PDB entry 7PIL | electron microscopy, 2.50 A resolution | chains H and L of the 33 polymer chains in the assembly

Chain H:
Molecule: Reaction center protein H chain
Organism: Rhodobacter sphaeroides (strain ATCC 17023 / DSM 158 / JCM 6121 / NBRC 12203 / NCIMB 8253 / ATH 2.4.1.)
UniProtKB: Q3J170 (RCEH_RHOS4); residue numbers follow UniProt; this construct covers 1-246
Amino-acid sequence (246 residues; each row starts with the number of its first residue):
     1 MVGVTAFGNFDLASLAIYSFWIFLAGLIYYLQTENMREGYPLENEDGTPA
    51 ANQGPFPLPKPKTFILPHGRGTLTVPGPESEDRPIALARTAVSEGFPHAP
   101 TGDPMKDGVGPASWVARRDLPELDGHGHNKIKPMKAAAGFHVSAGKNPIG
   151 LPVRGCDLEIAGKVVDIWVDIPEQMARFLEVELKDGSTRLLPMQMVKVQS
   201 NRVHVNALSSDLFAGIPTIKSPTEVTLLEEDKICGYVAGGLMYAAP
Residues lining bound ligands:
  - 1,2-Distearoyl-sn-glycerophosphoethanolamine (3PE), molecule 1: Asn9, Ile17, Tyr18, Trp21, Leu24
  - 1,2-Distearoyl-sn-glycerophosphoethanolamine (3PE), molecule 2: Trp21, Leu24, Ala25, Ile28, Gln32, Met36, Tyr40, Gln53, Gly54, Pro55, Phe56
  - 1,2-Distearoyl-sn-glycerophosphoethanolamine (3PE), molecule 3: Ala25, Gly26, Tyr29, Leu42, Asn52, Gly54, Pro55
  - tetramyristoyl-cardiolipin (CD4; (2R,5R,11R,14R)-5,8,11-trihydroxy-5,11-dioxido-17-oxo-2,14-bis(tetradecanoyloxy)-4,6,10,12,16-pentaoxa-5,11-diphosphatriacont-1-yl tetradecanoate): Ala16, Ser19, Phe20, Ile22, Phe23, Gly26, Leu27, Tyr30

Chain L:
Molecule: Reaction center protein L chain
Organism: Rhodobacter sphaeroides (strain ATCC 17023 / DSM 158 / JCM 6121 / NBRC 12203 / NCIMB 8253 / ATH 2.4.1.)
UniProtKB: Q3J1A5 (RCEL_RHOS4); residues 1-281 here correspond to UniProt positions 2-282 (UniProt number = residue number + 1)
Amino-acid sequence (281 residues; numbered 1 to 281; the number before each row is that of its first residue):
     1 ALLSFERKYRVPGGTLVGGNLFDFWVGPFYVGFFGVATFFFAALGIILIA
    51 WSAVLQGTWNPQLISVYPPALEYGLGGAPLAKGGLWQIITICATGAFVSW
   101 ALREVEICRKLGIGYHIPFAFAFAILAYLTLVLFRPVMMGAWGYAFPYGI
   151 WTHLDWVSNTGYTYGNFHYNPAHMIAISFFFTNALALALHGALVLSAANP
   201 EKGKEMRTPDHEDTFFRDLVGYSIGTLGIHRLGLLLSLSAVFFSALCMII
   251 TGTIWFDQWVDWWQWWVKLPWWANIPGGING
Bound ions: Fe ion: His190, His230 (shared with 3 residues of chain M)
Residues lining bound ligands:
  - 1,2-Distearoyl-sn-glycerophosphoethanolamine (3PE), molecule 1: Val26, Gly27, Phe39, Ala43
  - 1,2-Distearoyl-sn-glycerophosphoethanolamine (3PE), molecule 2: Gly27, Pro28, Phe29
  - 1,2-Distearoyl-sn-glycerophosphoethanolamine (3PE), molecule 3: Pro61, Gln62, Ile150, Trp151
  - bacteriochlorophyll a (BCL), molecule 1: Ile46, Ile49, Phe97, Tyr128, Leu131, Phe146, Ile150, Trp151, His153, Leu154, Trp156, Val157
  - bacteriochlorophyll a (BCL), molecule 2: Phe97, Phe121, Ala124, Ile125, Ala127, Tyr128, Leu131, Trp156, Val157, Ser158, Thr160, Gly161, Tyr162, Asn166, Phe167, His168, His173, Ala176, Ile177, Phe180, Phe181, Val241, Ser244, Ala245, Cys247, Met248
  - bacteriochlorophyll a (BCL), molecule 3: Val157, Tyr162, His168, Phe181
  - bacteriochlorophyll a (BCL), molecule 4: His168, Met174, Ile177, Ser178, Phe181, Thr182, Leu185
  - bacteriopheophytin a (BPH), molecule 1: Thr38, Phe41, Ala42, Gly45, Ile46, Ile49, Ile89, Cys92, Ala93, Ala96, Phe97, Trp100, Glu104, Ile117, Ala120, Phe121, Phe123, Ala124, Tyr128, Phe146, Tyr148, Gly149, Ile150, His153, Phe180, Ser237, Leu238, Val241
  - bacteriopheophytin a (BPH), molecule 2: Phe181, Ala184, Leu185, Ala188, Leu189, Phe216, Leu219, Val220
  - ubiquinone-10 (U10), molecule 1: Phe24, Val26, Phe29, Tyr30, Val31, Gly35, Val36, Phe39, Trp100, Arg103
  - ubiquinone-10 (U10), molecule 2: Met174, Ile175, Ser178, Phe179, Thr182, Leu185, Ala186, Leu189, His190, Leu193, Val194, Glu212, Asp213, Phe216, Val220, Tyr222, Ser223, Ile224, Gly225, Thr226, Ile229, Leu232, Leu236, Trp262, Trp263
  - ubiquinone-1 (UQ1): Trp262, Trp263, Trp265, Trp266

Chain H / chain L interface:
Pairs across the interface - 66 pairs, chain H then chain L:
  Gly39(H) with Leu3(L); Ser4(L), hydrogen bond (backbone-backbone); Phe5(L)
  Leu42(H) with Ala1(L), hydrophobic; Leu2(L); Leu3(L), hydrophobic
  Glu43(H) with Ala1(L); Leu2(L), hydrogen bond (backbone-backbone); Ser4(L)
  Glu45(H) with Leu2(L); Arg7(L)
  Ala50(H) with Ala1(L), hydrophobic
  Asn52(H) with Ala1(L)
  Lys62(H) with Asn199(L), hydrogen bond
  Phe64(H) with Ala198(L); Met206(L), hydrophobic
  Ile65(H) with Gly203(L); Glu205(L); Met206(L), hydrogen bond (backbone-backbone)
  Leu66(H) with Glu205(L); Met206(L), hydrophobic
  Pro67(H) with Glu205(L); Met206(L)
  His68(H) with Glu205(L)
  Glu79(H) with Ser4(L)
  Glu81(H) with Ser4(L); Phe5(L); Lys8(L), salt bridge
  Ile85(H) with Arg7(L); Lys8(L)
  Leu87(H) with Arg7(L), hydrogen bond (backbone-side chain); Lys8(L); Val11(L), hydrophobic
  Gly95(H) with Phe24(L); Trp25(L), hydrogen bond (backbone-backbone)
  Pro97(H) with Arg10(L); Val11(L); Pro12(L); Asp23(L); Trp25(L)
  His98(H) with Arg7(L), hydrogen bond; Arg10(L), hydrogen bond (backbone-backbone); Val11(L); Pro12(L)
  Ala99(H) with Pro12(L)
  Val109(H) with Lys8(L)
  Gly110(H) with Lys8(L), hydrogen bond (backbone-backbone); Tyr9(L); Val11(L)
  Pro111(H) with Val11(L); Lys110(L); Leu111(L); Gly112(L)
  Ser113(H) with Lys8(L); Tyr9(L)
  Asp124(H) with Asp210(L)
  Gly125(H) with Thr208(L); Asp210(L), hydrogen bond (backbone-side chain)
  Pro172(H) with Asp210(L)
  Glu173(H) with Thr226(L), hydrogen bond
  Met242(H) with Pro12(L); Gly13(L); Gly14(L); Arg109(L); Lys110(L)
  Tyr243(H) with Val11(L)
Also at the interface, not in a pair above, chain H (41 interface residues in all): Tyr40, Pro41, Arg83, Phe96, Pro100, Trp114, Val115, Lys130, Met175, Ala238, Leu241
Also at the interface, not in a pair above, chain L (32 interface residues in all): Lys204, Pro209, Asp213, Leu227

In short:
41 residues of chain H face 32 of chain L across their interface, with 11 hydrogen bonds and 1 salt bridge.
Polar pairs include Glu81(H)-Lys8(L), Lys62(H)-Asn199(L) and Leu87(H)-Arg7(L). 2
1,2-Distearoyl-sn-glycerophosphoethanolamine molecules are bound between chain H and chain L.
Here chain H is Reaction center protein H chain and chain L is Reaction center protein L chain, both from
Rhodobacter sphaeroides (strain ATCC 17023 / DSM 158 / JCM 6121 / NBRC 12203 / NCIMB 8253 / ATH 2.4.1.). Entry
7PIL (Cryo-EM structure of the Rhodobacter sphaeroides RC-LH1-PufXY monomer complex at 2.5 A) was determined
by electron microscopy.
